Entry 6MII (X-ray diffraction, 3.15 A resolution); this record covers chains F and X of the 7 polymer chains in the assembly.

Chain F:
Protein: Minichromosome maintenance protein MCM
Organism: Sulfolobus solfataricus (strain ATCC 35092 / DSM 1617 / JCM 11322 / P2)
Notes: EC 3.6.4.12; engineered mutation(s): UNP residues 2-265, GGSGGS linker, UNP residues 275-612
Reference sequence: Q9UXG1 (MCM_SULSO); residue numbers follow UniProt; this construct covers 2-265, 275-612
Sequence (610 residues; numbered 0 to 612; 3 numbers in that range are skipped by the numbering (no residue carries them; nothing is unmodelled there); the number before each row is that of its first residue; numbering starts at 0):
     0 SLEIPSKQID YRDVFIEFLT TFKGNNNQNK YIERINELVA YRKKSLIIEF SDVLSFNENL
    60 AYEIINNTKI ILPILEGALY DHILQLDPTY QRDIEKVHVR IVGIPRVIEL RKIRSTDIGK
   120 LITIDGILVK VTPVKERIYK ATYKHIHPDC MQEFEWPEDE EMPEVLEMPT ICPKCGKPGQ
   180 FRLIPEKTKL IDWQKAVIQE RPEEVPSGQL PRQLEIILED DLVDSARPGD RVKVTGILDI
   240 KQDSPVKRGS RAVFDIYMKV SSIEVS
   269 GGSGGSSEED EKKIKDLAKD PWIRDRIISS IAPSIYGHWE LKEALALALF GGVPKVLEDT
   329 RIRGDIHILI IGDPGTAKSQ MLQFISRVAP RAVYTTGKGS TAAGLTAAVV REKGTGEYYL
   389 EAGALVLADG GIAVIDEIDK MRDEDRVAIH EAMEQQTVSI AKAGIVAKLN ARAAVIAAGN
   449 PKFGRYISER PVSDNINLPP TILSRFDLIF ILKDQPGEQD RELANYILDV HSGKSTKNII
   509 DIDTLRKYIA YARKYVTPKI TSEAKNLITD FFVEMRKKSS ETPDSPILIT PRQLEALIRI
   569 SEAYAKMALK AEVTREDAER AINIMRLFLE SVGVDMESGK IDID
Not modelled in the structure: 0-6, 269-274, 605-612
Differences from the reference sequence: expression tag (0-1); linker (269-274)
Swiss-Prot annotation at these positions:
  - mutagenesis: Leu189 (L189D: Predominantly monomeric and loss of helicase activity; when associated with R-191), Asp191 (D191R: Predominantly monomeric and loss of helicase activity; when associated with D-189), Glu202 to Val204 (Loss of helicase activity), Phe318 (F318A: No effect on helicase and ATPase activity), Glu326 to Asp327 (Impairs helicase activity; when associated with A-329), Arg329 (R329A: Impairs helicase activity; when associated with 326-A-A-327), Arg331 (R331A: Loss of helicase and ATPase activity), Lys346 (K346A: Loss of helicase and ATPase activity; K346A: Sharp decrease in ATPase activity. Almost devoid of helicase activity), Arg359 (R359A: Loss of helicase and reduction of ATPase activity), Lys366 (K366E: Loss of helicase and reduction of ATPase activity), Thr374 (T374E: Reduction of helicase and gain of ATPase activity), Asp404 (D404A: Loss of helicase and ATPase activity), 9 further mutagenesis entries in UniProt
  - motif: Ser472 to Asp475 (Arginine finger)
  - binding site (ATP): Gly340 to Ser347
Ion coordination: Zn2+: His144, Cys149, Cys171, Cys174; Mg2+: Ser347 (together with ADP)
Small-molecule neighbours:
  - ADP (adenosine-5'-diphosphate), molecule 1: Ser302, Ile303, Tyr304, His306, Asp341, Pro342, Gly343, Thr344, Ala345, Lys346, Ser347, Gln348, Leu491, Ile495
  - ADP, molecule 2: Glu422, Gln423, Arg473, Pro559, Arg560, Glu563
What the authors report for this chain:
  - binding site for the 12-nt DNA strand (chain X): Thr369, Val377, Tyr386, Lys430, Ala431
  - binding site for the ligand 08T: Lys346, Ser347, Glu405, Gln423, Asn448, Arg473, Arg560
  - mutagenesis - K430A: abolished catalytic activity on strand displacement
  - mutagenesis - T369A: decreased catalytic activity on strand displacement
  - mutagenesis - T369A: decreased stability
  - mutagenesis - Y386A: unchanged catalytic activity on strand displacement

Chain X:
Molecule: 12-nt DNA strand
Sequence (12 nucleotides; numbered 2 to 13; the number before each row is that of its first residue):
     2 TTTTTTTTTT TT
Not modelled in the structure: 12-13

Chain F / chain X interface:
Residue-residue contacts - 5 pairs, chain F then chain X:
  Val377(F) - DT11(X)  phosphate contact
  Lys381(F) - DT2(X)  base contact
  Tyr386(F) - DT9(X)  base contact
  Lys430(F) - DT11(X)  phosphate contact
  Ala431(F) - DT11(X)  hydrogen bond to the phosphate
Other interface residues (no listed pair), chain F (7 interface residues in all): Arg379, Glu380
Other interface residues (no listed pair), chain X (4 interface residues in all): DT10

In short:
7 residues of chain F and 4 residues of chain X are in contact, with 1 hydrogen bond. The hydrogen-bonded pair
is Ala431(F)-DT11(X). From the paper: a binding site for the ligand 08T at Lys346(F), Ser347(F) and Glu405(F)
among others; K430A of chain F abolishes catalytic activity on strand displacement; 3 substitutions were
tested in all.
Chain F is Minichromosome maintenance protein MCM (Sulfolobus solfataricus (strain ATCC 35092 / DSM 1617 / JCM
11322 / P2)) and chain X is a 12-nt DNA strand; the structure, Crystal structure of minichromosome maintenance
protein MCM/DNA complex, was determined by X-ray diffraction.
